PDB entry 7V00 | electron microscopy, 3.87 A resolution | chains A and K of the 11 polymer chains in the assembly

Chain A:
Molecule: CRISPR system Cms endoribonuclease Csm3
From: Staphylococcus epidermidis RP62A
Reference sequence: Q5HK91 (Q5HK91_STAEQ); residue numbers follow UniProt; this construct covers 1-214
Amino-acid sequence (214 residues; numbered 1 to 214; the number before each row is that of its first residue):
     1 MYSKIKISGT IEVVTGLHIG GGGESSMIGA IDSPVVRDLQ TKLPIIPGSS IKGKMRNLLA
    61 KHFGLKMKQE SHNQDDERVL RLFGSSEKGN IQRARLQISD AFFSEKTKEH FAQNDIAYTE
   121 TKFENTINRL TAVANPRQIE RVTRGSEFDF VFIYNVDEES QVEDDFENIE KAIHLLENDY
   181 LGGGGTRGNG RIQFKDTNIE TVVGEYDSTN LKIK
Disordered / not traced: 1, 24-31

Chain K:
Molecule: CRISPR system Cms protein Csm2
From: Staphylococcus epidermidis RP62A
Reference sequence: Q5HK90 (Q5HK90_STAEQ); residues 14-141 here correspond to UniProt positions 1-128 (UniProt number = residue number - 13)
Amino-acid sequence (128 residues; row label = number of the first residue in the row):
    14 MTFAHEVVKS NVKNVKDRKG KEKQVLFNGL TTSKLRNLME QVNRLYTIAF NSNEDQLNEE
    74 FIDELEYLKI KFYYEAGREK SVDEFLKKTL MFPIIDRVIK KESKKFFLDY CKYFEALVAY
   134 AKYYQKED
Disordered / not traced: 28-36, 140-141

Chain A / chain K interface:
Residue-residue contacts (8):
  R37(A) with T60(K)
  Q40(A) with F63(K)
  K42(A) with Y59(K); F63(K)
  K108(A) with N64(K), hydrogen bond
  A117(A) with R57(K)
  T121(A) with E53(K)
  F123(A) with R49(K)
Interface residues without a listed pair, chain A (11 interface residues in all): L39, T41, D115, Y118
Interface residues without a listed pair, chain K (9 interface residues in all): I61, E77

In short:
11 residues of chain A face 9 of chain K across their interface, with 1 hydrogen bond. Its one hydrogen-bonded
contact is K108(A)-N64(K).
Here chain A is CRISPR system Cms endoribonuclease Csm3 and chain K is CRISPR system Cms protein Csm2, both
from Staphylococcus epidermidis RP62A. Entry 7V00 (Staphylococcus epidermidis RP62a CRISPR tall effector
complex with bound ATP) was determined by electron microscopy (same publication as 7UZW, 7UZX, 7UZY, 7UZZ,
7V01 and 7V02).
